8HIB - chains A and B of the 4 polymer chains in the assembly; structure by X-ray diffraction, 2.45 A resolution.

# Chain A (and B)
Name: Single-stranded DNA-binding protein 2
Organism: Homo sapiens
Notes: chain B of this document is another copy of the same molecule, construct and numbering; everything in this record applies to it too
UniProt: P81877 (SSBP2_HUMAN), isoform P81877-3; numbering as in UniProt (aligned over 1-94)
Chain sequence (94 residues; numbered 1 to 94; the number before each row is that of its first residue):
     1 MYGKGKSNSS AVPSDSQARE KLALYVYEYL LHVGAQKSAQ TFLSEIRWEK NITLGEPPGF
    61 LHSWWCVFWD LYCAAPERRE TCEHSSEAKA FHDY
Not modelled in the structure: 1-10, 94 (chain B: 1-9, 78-94)
Curated features (UniProtKB/Swiss-Prot):
  - modified residue: K6 (N6-acetyllysine)
Reported in the primary citation:
  - conformationally variable residues (loop rearrangement): E49 to N51

# How chain A and chain B interact
Pairs across the interface (63; chain A residue first):
  P13(A) with W69(B); D70(B); C73(B), hydrophobic
  A18(A) with W65(B), hydrogen bond (backbone-side chain); W69(B)
  K21(A) with W65(B); W69(B)
  L22(A) with Y29(B), hydrophobic; W65(B)
  A23(A) with Y29(B)
  Y25(A) with W65(B), hydrophobic
  V26(A) with V26(B), hydrophobic; Y29(B), hydrophobic
  Y29(A) with L22(B), hydrophobic; A23(B); V26(B), hydrophobic; F42(B), hydrophobic
  L30(A) with F42(B), hydrophobic
  G34(A) with E45(B)
  A35(A) with F42(B), hydrophobic; E45(B)
  Q36(A) with E45(B)
  K37(A) with T41(B); E45(B), hydrogen bond (backbone-side chain)
  S38(A) with S38(B), hydrogen bond (side chain-backbone); T41(B); F42(B), hydrogen bond (side chain-backbone); E45(B), hydrogen bond (backbone-side chain)
  T41(A) with K37(B); S38(B)
  F42(A) with Y29(B), hydrophobic; L30(B), hydrophobic; A35(B), hydrophobic; S38(B), hydrogen bond (backbone-side chain)
  E45(A) with G34(B); A35(B); Q36(B), hydrogen bond (side chain-backbone); K37(B), hydrogen bond (side chain-backbone); S38(B), hydrogen bond
  F60(A) with F68(B), hydrophobic; Y72(B)
  L61(A) with W64(B), hydrophobic
  H62(A) with R19(B); L22(B)
  W64(A) with F68(B), hydrophobic
  W65(A) with A18(B), hydrogen bond (side chain-backbone); L22(B); Y25(B), hydrophobic; F60(B), hydrophobic; W64(B)
  C66(A) with A18(B), hydrophobic; R19(B)
  F68(A) with W64(B)
  W69(A) with S14(B); Q17(B), hydrogen bond; A18(B); K21(B)
  D70(A) with S14(B), hydrogen bond
  C73(A) with Q17(B)
  E83(A) with P13(B); S14(B)
  H84(A) with P13(B)
  S85(A) with P13(B)
Interface residues without a listed pair, chain A (31 interface residues in all): R19
Interface residues without a listed pair, chain B (33 interface residues in all): V12, D15, V33, L61, H62

# Overview
Chain A and chain B form an interface of 31 and 33 residues respectively, with 12 hydrogen bonds. Among the
polar pairs are A18(A)-W65(B), K37(A)-E45(B) and S38(A)-S38(B). From the paper: conformational variability at
E49(A).
Chain A and chain B are both Single-stranded DNA-binding protein 2 (Homo sapiens); the structure, The crystal
structure of Pygo2-LDB1-SSBP2 triple complex, was determined by X-ray diffraction.
